PDB entry 7O1R | X-ray diffraction, 1.30 A resolution | chain A

# Chain A
Protein: Peroxygenase
From: Hypoxylon sp. EC38
Notes: EC 1.11.2.1
UniProt: A0A1Y2TH07 (A0A1Y2TH07_9PEZI); residues 1-261 here = UniProt positions 1-261
Sequence (261 residues; row label = number of the first residue in the row):
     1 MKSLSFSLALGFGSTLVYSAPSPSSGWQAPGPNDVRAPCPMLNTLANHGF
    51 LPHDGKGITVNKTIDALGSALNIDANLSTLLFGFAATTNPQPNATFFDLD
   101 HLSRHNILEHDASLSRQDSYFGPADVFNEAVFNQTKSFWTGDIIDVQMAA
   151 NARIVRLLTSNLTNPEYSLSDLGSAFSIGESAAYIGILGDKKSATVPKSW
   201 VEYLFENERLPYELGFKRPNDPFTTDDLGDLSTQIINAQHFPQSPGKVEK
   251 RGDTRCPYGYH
Not modelled in the structure: 1-24, 252-261
Glycans and other covalent adducts: N-acetylglucosamine (NAG) linked to Asn-133, Asn-161
Bound ions: heme Fe: Cys-39 (together with imidazole); Mg2+: Glu-109, His-110, Ser-113 (together with heme)
Small-molecule neighbours:
  - 1,4-butanediol (BU1): Ile-143, Gly-189, Asp-190, Thr-195, Val-196, Pro-197, Trp-200
  - heme (HEM): Pro-38, Cys-39, Pro-40, Met-41, Leu-42, Thr-63, Leu-67, Leu-71, Ile-73, Leu-81, Phe-82, Ala-85, Leu-102, Leu-108, Glu-109, His-110, Ser-113, Leu-114, Ser-115, Arg-116, Phe-176, Glu-180, Ala-183, Tyr-184, Ile-187, Phe-205
What the authors report for this chain:
  - post-translational modification sites: Asn-133, Asn-161
  - heme coordination: Cys-39
  - Mg2+ coordination: Glu-109, His-110, Ser-113
  - catalytic residues: His-110, Glu-180 (proposed by the authors, not directly observed)
  - catalytic residues: Phe-176

# In short
Chain A binds heme and 1,4-butanediol. N-acetylglucosamine is covalently linked to Asn-133 and Asn-161. The
Mg2+ site is built by Glu-109, His-110 and Ser-113. The paper reports catalytic residues His-110, Glu-180 and
Phe-176; Mg2+ coordination by Glu-109, His-110 and Ser-113.
Chain A is Peroxygenase (Hypoxylon sp. EC38); the structure, Unspecific peroxygenase from Hypoxylon sp. EC38
in complex with imidazole, was determined by X-ray diffraction together with 7O1X, 7O1Z, 7O2D and 7O2G from
the same study.
